3RGG - chains A and B of the 4 polymer chains in the assembly; structure by X-ray diffraction, 1.82 A resolution.

# Chain A (and B)
Molecule: Phosphoribosylaminoimidazole carboxylase, PurE protein
From: Treponema denticola
Notes: EC 4.1.1.21; chain B of this document is another copy of the same molecule, construct and numbering; everything in this record applies to it too
UniProt: Q73PV9 (Q73PV9_TREDE); residue numbers follow UniProt; this construct covers 1-159
Chain sequence (159 residues; each row starts with the number of its first residue):
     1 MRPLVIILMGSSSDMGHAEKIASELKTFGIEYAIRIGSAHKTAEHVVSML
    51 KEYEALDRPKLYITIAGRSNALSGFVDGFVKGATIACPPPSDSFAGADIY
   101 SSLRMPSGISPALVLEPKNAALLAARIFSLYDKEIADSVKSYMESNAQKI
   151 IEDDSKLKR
Unresolved in the structure: 1, 158-159
Modified / non-standard residues: M1 (N-carboxymethionine; CXM)
Ligand contacts: 5-aminoimidazole ribonucleotide (AIR): G10, S11, S13, D14, S38, H40, K41, I65, A66, G67, R68, S69, P89
Curated features (UniProtKB/Swiss-Prot):
  - binding site (substrate): S11, D14, S38, K41, G67, S69
  - mutagenesis: H40 (H40N: Lack of activity)

# Chain A / chain B interface
Pairs across the interface - 23 pairs, chain A then chain B:
  S12(A) - K149(B)
  S12(A) - D153(B)
  M15(A) - L157(B)  hydrophobic
  I34(A) - L157(B)
  R35(A) - D154(B)  salt bridge
  I36(A) - D153(B)
  I36(A) - D154(B)  hydrogen bond (backbone-side chain)
  I36(A) - L157(B)  hydrophobic
  G37(A) - I150(B)
  S38(A) - I150(B)
  K41(A) - A147(B)
  K41(A) - I150(B)
  T42(A) - A147(B)
  T42(A) - I150(B)
  H45(A) - I151(B)
  H45(A) - D154(B)
  M49(A) - D154(B)
  R68(A) - E116(B)  salt bridge
  F94(A) - A95(B)
  F94(A) - G96(B)
  F94(A) - I99(B)  hydrophobic
  F94(A) - L115(B)  hydrophobic
  A95(A) - A95(B)  hydrophobic
Interface residues without a listed pair, chain A (15 interface residues in all): D92
Interface residues without a listed pair, chain B (14 interface residues in all): D92, N146

# In short
15 residues of chain A and 14 residues of chain B are in contact, with 1 hydrogen bond and 2 salt bridges.
Polar pairs include R35(A)-D154(B), R68(A)-E116(B) and I36(A)-D154(B). Bound to chain A: 5-aminoimidazole
ribonucleotide.
Chain A and chain B are both Phosphoribosylaminoimidazole carboxylase, PurE protein (Treponema denticola); the
structure, Crystal structure of Treponema denticola PurE bound to AIR, was determined by X-ray diffraction,
deposited together with 3RG8.
